Entry 8B5X (X-ray diffraction, 1.98 A resolution); this record covers chains A and D of the 5 polymer chains in the assembly.

Chain A:
Molecule: SUN domain-containing protein 1
Organism: Homo sapiens
UniProt: O94901 (SUN1_HUMAN); residue numbers follow UniProt; this construct covers 616-812
Amino-acid sequence (203 residues; row label = number of the first residue in the row):
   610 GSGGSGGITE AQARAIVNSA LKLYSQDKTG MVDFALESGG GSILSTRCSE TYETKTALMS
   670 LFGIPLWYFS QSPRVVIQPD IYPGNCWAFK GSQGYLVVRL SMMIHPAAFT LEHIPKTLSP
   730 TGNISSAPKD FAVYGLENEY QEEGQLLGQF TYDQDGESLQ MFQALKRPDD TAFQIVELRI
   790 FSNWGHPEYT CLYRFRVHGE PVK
Not modelled in the structure: 610-617, 812
Differences from the reference sequence: expression tag (610-615)
Ion coordination: K+: V684, Q687, D689, Y802

Chain D:
Molecule: Inositol 1,4,5-triphosphate receptor associated 2
Organism: Homo sapiens
UniProt: Q12912 (IRAG2_HUMAN); residue numbers follow UniProt; this construct covers 515-555
Amino-acid sequence (44 residues; each row starts with the number of its first residue):
   512 GSMTGQLFQK SVDAAPTQQE DSWTSLEHIL WPFTRLRHNG PPPV
Not modelled in the structure: 512-529
Differences from the reference sequence: expression tag (512-514)

Chain A / chain D interface:
Contacting residue pairs (35):
  T665(A) - R548(D)
  T665(A) - H549(D)
  T665(A) - N550(D)  hydrogen bond (backbone-backbone)
  T665(A) - G551(D)
  A666(A) - L547(D)  hydrophobic
  A666(A) - R548(D)
  L667(A) - R546(D)
  L667(A) - L547(D)
  L667(A) - R548(D)  hydrogen bond (backbone-backbone)
  M668(A) - W542(D)  hydrophobic
  M668(A) - T545(D)
  M668(A) - R546(D)
  M668(A) - L547(D)  hydrophobic
  S669(A) - T545(D)
  S669(A) - R546(D)  hydrogen bond (backbone-backbone)
  L670(A) - F544(D)
  W676(A) - W534(D)
  W676(A) - E538(D)  hydrogen bond
  W676(A) - L541(D)  hydrophobic
  W676(A) - T545(D)
  F678(A) - E538(D)
  F678(A) - W542(D)  hydrophobic
  R683(A) - T535(D)  hydrogen bond
  G693(A) - P554(D)
  G693(A) - V555(D)
  A697(A) - P554(D)  hydrophobic
  H722(A) - V555(D)
  I723(A) - V555(D)
  S735(A) - V555(D)  hydrogen bond (side chain-backbone)
  Y798(A) - P553(D)
  Y798(A) - P554(D)
  Y798(A) - V555(D)
  C800(A) - P554(D)  hydrophobic
  C800(A) - V555(D)  hydrogen bond (side chain-backbone)
  Y802(A) - V555(D)  hydrogen bond (side chain-backbone)
Other interface residues (no listed pair), chain A (24 interface residues in all): Y661, L675, P692, C695, S728, P729, T730
Other interface residues (no listed pair), chain D (17 interface residues in all): P552

In short:
The interface between chain A and chain D involves 24 residues on one side and 17 on the other, with 8
hydrogen bonds. Polar pairs include W676(A)-E538(D), R683(A)-T535(D) and S735(A)-V555(D). The K+ site is built
by V684(A), Q687(A), D689(A) and Y802(A).
Here chain A is SUN domain-containing protein 1 and chain D is Inositol 1,4,5-triphosphate receptor associated
2, both from Homo sapiens. Entry 8B5X (Crystal structure of the SUN1-KASH6 9:6 complex) was determined by
X-ray diffraction (same publication as 7Z8Y and 8B46).
